7YJM - chains B and D of the 5 polymer chains in the assembly; structure by electron microscopy, 3.20 A resolution.

== Chain B ==
Molecule: Long chain base biosynthesis protein 2a
Source organism: Arabidopsis thaliana
Notes: EC 2.3.1.50
UniProtKB: Q9LSZ9 (LCB2A_ARATH); residues 1-489 here = UniProt positions 1-489
Amino-acid sequence (489 residues; numbered 1 to 489; the number before each row is that of its first residue):
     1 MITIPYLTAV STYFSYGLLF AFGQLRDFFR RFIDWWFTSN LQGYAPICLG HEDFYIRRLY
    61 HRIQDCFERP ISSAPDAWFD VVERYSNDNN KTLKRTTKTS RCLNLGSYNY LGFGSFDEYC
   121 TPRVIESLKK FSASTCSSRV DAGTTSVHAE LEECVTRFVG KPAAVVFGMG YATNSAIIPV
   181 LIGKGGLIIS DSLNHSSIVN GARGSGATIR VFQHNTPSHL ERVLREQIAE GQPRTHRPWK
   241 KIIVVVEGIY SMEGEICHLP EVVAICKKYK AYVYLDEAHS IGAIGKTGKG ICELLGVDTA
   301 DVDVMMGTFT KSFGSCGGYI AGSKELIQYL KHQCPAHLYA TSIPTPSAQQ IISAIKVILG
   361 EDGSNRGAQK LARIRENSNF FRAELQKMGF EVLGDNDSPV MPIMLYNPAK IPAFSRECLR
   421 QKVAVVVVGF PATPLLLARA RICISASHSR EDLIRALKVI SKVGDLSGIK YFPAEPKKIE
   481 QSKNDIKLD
Not modelled in the structure: 37-40, 476-489
Curated features (UniProtKB/Swiss-Prot):
  - modified residue: Lys311 (N6-(pyridoxal phosphate)lysine)
Ligand contacts:
  - pyridoxal phosphate (PLP): Met169, Gly170, Tyr171, Asn174, His195, Ser197, Ile198, Glu247, Asp276, Ala278, His279, Met306, Thr308, Thr310, Lys311, Gly317
  - Z1T (N-[(2S,3R,4E)-1,3-dihydroxyoctadec-4-en-2-yl]tetracosanamide): Tyr13, Tyr16, Gly17, Leu18, Phe20, Ala21, Tyr55, Phe430, Leu435
Reported in the primary citation:
  - binding site for pyridoxal phosphate: Lys311
  - binding site for Z1T: Tyr55

== Chain D ==
Molecule: ORMDL family protein
Source organism: Arabidopsis thaliana
UniProtKB: Q9C5I0 (Q9C5I0_ARATH); residues 1-157 here = UniProt positions 1-157
Amino-acid sequence (157 residues; numbered 1 to 157; the number before each row is that of its first residue):
     1 MANLYVKAVP PPDMNRNTEW FMYPGVWTTY MLILFFGWLV VLSVSGCSPG MAWTVVNLAH
    61 FVVTYHSFHW MKGTPFADDQ GIYNGLTWWE QMDNGQQLTR NRKFLTLVPV VLYLIASHTT
   121 DYRHPWLFLN TLAVMVLVVA KFPNMHKVRI FGINGDK
Not modelled in the structure: 157
Ligand contacts: Z1T (N-[(2S,3R,4E)-1,3-dihydroxyoctadec-4-en-2-yl]tetracosanamide): Asn17, Trp20, Val26, Thr29, Tyr30, Ile33, Leu34, Ala59, His60, Val63, Thr64, Ser67, Phe68, Met71, Gly73, Pro75, Phe76, Trp88
Reported in the primary citation:
  - binding site for Z1T: Asn17, Ser67
  - conformationally variable residues (order/disorder transition): Met1 to Pro11
  - mutagenesis - N17A, S67R: increased catalytic activity
  - mutagenesis - N17A, S67R: decreased binding to C6-phytoceramide
  - mutagenesis - N17A/S67R, W20R, W88R: abolished binding to C6-phytoceramide
  - mutagenesis - W20R, W88R: increased catalytic activity (intracellular SPT activity)
  - mutagenesis - N17A/S67R: decreased catalytic activity (intracellular SPT activity)

== Chain B / chain D interface ==
Pairs across the interface (35):
  Met1(B) with Lys7(D); Ala8(D)
  Ile2(B) with Val6(D); Lys7(D); Ala8(D)
  Thr3(B) with Val6(D); Lys7(D)
  Ile4(B) with Tyr5(D); Val6(D), hydrogen bond (backbone-backbone); Ala8(D), hydrophobic
  Pro5(B) with Leu4(D); Tyr5(D), hydrophobic
  Tyr6(B) with Leu4(D), hydrogen bond (backbone-backbone); Thr28(D), hydrogen bond
  Val10(B) with Thr29(D)
  Tyr13(B) with Trp20(D), hydrogen bond (side chain-backbone); Tyr23(D); Gly25(D); Val26(D); Thr29(D)
  Glu52(B) with Thr74(D); Pro75(D)
  Arg203(B) with Asp78(D)
  Val211(B) with Met14(D), hydrophobic
  Gln213(B) with Pro10(D)
  Phe430(B) with Phe76(D), hydrophobic
  Pro431(B) with Arg16(D)
  Ala432(B) with Arg16(D), hydrogen bond (backbone-side chain)
  Thr433(B) with Arg16(D)
  Pro434(B) with Glu19(D)
  Leu435(B) with Trp20(D), hydrophobic
  Leu437(B) with Tyr23(D)
  Tyr471(B) with Ala2(D); Tyr5(D), hydrogen bond (backbone-side chain)
  Phe472(B) with Tyr5(D), hydrophobic
Interface residues without a listed pair, chain B (30 interface residues in all): Ala9, Phe14, Phe20, Phe28, His51, Asp53, Tyr55, Ser192, Leu436
Interface residues without a listed pair, chain D (28 interface residues in all): Asn3, Val9, Pro24, Ile33, Phe36, His66, Ser67, Ala77
From the paper, about this interface:
  - interface residues, chain B: Met1(B)
  - interface residues, chain D: Tyr5(D)

== In short ==
30 residues of chain B and 28 residues of chain D are in contact, with 6 hydrogen bonds. Polar contacts
include Tyr6(B)-Thr28(D), Tyr13(B)-Trp20(D) and Ala432(B)-Arg16(D). From the paper: a binding site for Z1T at
Tyr55(B) and Asn17(D) among others; N17A/S67R, W20R and W88R of chain D abolish binding to C6-phytoceramide; 5
substitutions were tested in all.
Chain B is Long chain base biosynthesis protein 2a and chain D is ORMDL family protein, both from Arabidopsis
thaliana; the structure, Cryo-EM structure of the monomeric atSPT-ORM1 complex, was determined by electron
microscopy (same publication as 7YJK, 7YJN and 7YJO).
